Entry 5ZUL (X-ray diffraction, 3.75 A resolution); this record covers chains D and F of the 6 polymer chains in the assembly.

== Chain D (and F) ==
Name: Small heat shock protein
Organism: Mycobacterium marinum M
Notes: chain F of this document is another copy of the same molecule, construct and numbering; everything in this record applies to it too
UniProt: B2HF11 (B2HF11_MYCMM); residues 1-149 here = UniProt positions 1-149
Chain sequence (149 residues; row label = number of the first residue in the row):
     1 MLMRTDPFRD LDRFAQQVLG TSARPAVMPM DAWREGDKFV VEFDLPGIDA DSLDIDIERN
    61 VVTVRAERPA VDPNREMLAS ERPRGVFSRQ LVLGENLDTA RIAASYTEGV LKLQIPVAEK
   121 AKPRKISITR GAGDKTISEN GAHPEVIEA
Unresolved in the structure: 1-19, 79, 118-123, 131-149 (chain F: 1-17, 129-149)

== How chain D and chain F interact ==
Contacting residue pairs - 9 pairs, chain D then chain F:
  I55(D) - I126(F)
  E58(D) - N96(F)
  T99(D) - R124(F)
  A100(D) - R124(F)  hydrogen bond (backbone-side chain)
  A104(D) - I126(F)  hydrophobic
  A104(D) - S127(F)
  A104(D) - I128(F)
  S105(D) - I128(F)
  Y106(D) - I128(F)
Interface residues without a listed pair, chain D (10 interface residues in all): D56, N60, I102
Interface residues without a listed pair, chain F (7 interface residues in all): G94, E95

== Overview ==
The interface between chain D and chain F involves 10 residues on one side and 7 on the other; the contacts
include 1 hydrogen bond. The hydrogen-bonded pair is A100(D)-R124(F).
Both chains are Small heat shock protein (Mycobacterium marinum M). Entry 5ZUL (Small heat shock protein from
Mycobacterium marinum M : Form-3) was determined by X-ray diffraction (same publication as 5ZS3 and 5ZS6).
